8E4G - chains 0 and g of the 10 polymer chains in the assembly; structure by electron microscopy, 3.20 A resolution.

# Chain 0
Molecule: Tail tubular protein gp11
From: Escherichia phage T7
UniProtKB: P03746 (TUBE1_BPT7); residues 1-196 here = UniProt positions 1-196
Amino-acid sequence (196 residues; numbered 1 to 196; the number before each row is that of its first residue):
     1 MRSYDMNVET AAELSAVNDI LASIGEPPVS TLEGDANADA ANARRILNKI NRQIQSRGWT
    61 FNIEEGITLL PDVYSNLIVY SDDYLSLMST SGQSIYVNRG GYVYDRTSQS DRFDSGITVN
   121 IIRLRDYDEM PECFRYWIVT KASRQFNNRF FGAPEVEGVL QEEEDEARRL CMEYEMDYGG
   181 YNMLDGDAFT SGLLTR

# Chain g
Molecule: Tail fiber protein
From: Escherichia phage T7
UniProtKB: P03748 (FIBER_BPT7); residues 1-165 here = UniProt positions 1-165
Amino-acid sequence (165 residues; numbered 1 to 165; the number before each row is that of its first residue):
     1 MANVIKTVLT YQLDGSNRDF NIPFEYLARK FVVVTLIGVD RKVLTINTDY RFATRTTISL
    61 TKAWGPADGY TTIELRRVTS TTDRLVDFTD GSILRAYDLN VAQIQTMHVA EEARDLTTDT
   121 IGVNNDGHLD ARGRRIVNLA NAVDDRDAVP FGQLKTMNQN SWQAR
Unresolved in the structure: 1-3

# Chain 0 / chain g interface
Contacting residue pairs (13):
  Arg2(0) - Arg55(g)
  Glu33(0) - Arg95(g)  salt bridge
  Leu70(0) - Tyr11(g)
  Leu70(0) - Gln12(g)
  Leu70(0) - Asn17(g)
  Pro71(0) - Thr10(g)
  Pro71(0) - Tyr11(g)
  Asp72(0) - Val8(g)
  Asp72(0) - Thr10(g)  hydrogen bond (side chain-backbone)
  Val73(0) - Thr10(g)  hydrogen bond (backbone-backbone)
  Val73(0) - Gln12(g)
  Tyr84(0) - Asn21(g)
  Tyr102(0) - Lys6(g)  hydrogen bond
Other interface residues (no listed pair), chain 0 (13 interface residues in all): Asp5, Met6, Val79, Asp83, Asp126
Other interface residues (no listed pair), chain g (15 interface residues in all): Leu9, Pro23, Thr56, Thr72, Ile93, Tyr97

# Summary
The interface between chain 0 and chain g involves 13 residues on one side and 15 on the other, with 3
hydrogen bonds and 1 salt bridge. Among the polar pairs are Glu33(0)-Arg95(g), Asp72(0)-Thr10(g) and
Tyr102(0)-Lys6(g).
Chain 0 is Tail tubular protein gp11 and chain g is Tail fiber protein, both from Escherichia phage T7; the
structure, Remodeling of the bacteriophage T7 during initial infection, was determined by electron microscopy.
